PDB entry 9FND | electron microscopy, 4.00 A resolution | chains X and Y

== Chain X ==
Name: Transcriptional regulator-like protein
Organism: Mycolicibacterium smegmatis MC2 155
UniProtKB: I7G3U5 (I7G3U5_MYCS2); residue numbers follow UniProt; this construct covers 2-331
Sequence (333 residues; row label = number of the first residue in the row; numbers below 1 keep their minus sign (Gly-1 is residue -1)):
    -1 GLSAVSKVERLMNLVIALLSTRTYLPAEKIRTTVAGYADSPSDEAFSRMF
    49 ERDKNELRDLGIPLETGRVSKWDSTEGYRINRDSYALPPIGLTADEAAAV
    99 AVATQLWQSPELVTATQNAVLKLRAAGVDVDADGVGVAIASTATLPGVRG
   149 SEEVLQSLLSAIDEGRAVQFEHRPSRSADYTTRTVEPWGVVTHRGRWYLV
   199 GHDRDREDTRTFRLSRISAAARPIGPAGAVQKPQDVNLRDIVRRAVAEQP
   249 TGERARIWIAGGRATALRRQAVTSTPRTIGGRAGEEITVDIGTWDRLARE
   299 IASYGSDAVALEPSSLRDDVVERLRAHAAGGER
Not modelled in the structure: -1 to 1
Differences from the reference sequence: expression tag (-1 to 1)
Reported in the primary citation:
  - mutagenesis - R181A, R181A/R204A/R208A, Y196A, R211A/R214A: abolished binding to ssDNA
  - mutagenesis - Y196A: unchanged binding to RNAP holoenzyme
  - mutagenesis - R181A: decreased binding to RNAP holoenzyme
  - mutagenesis - R181A/R204A/R208A: abolished binding to RNAP-sigmaA

== Chain Y ==
Name: PafC
Organism: Mycolicibacterium smegmatis MC2 155
UniProtKB: A0QZ41 (A0QZ41_MYCS2); residues 1-318 here = UniProt positions 1-318
Sequence (318 residues; numbered 1 to 318; the number before each row is that of its first residue):
     1 MSQVSTRLVRLLNMVPYFQANPKVTRAEAAAALGVTGKQLDADLDQLWMC
    51 GLPGYSPGDLIDFDFVGDTIEVTFSAGVDHPLRLTSTEATGILVALRALV
   101 DVPGMVDPEAARSAIAKIESAVGSQRAVVEGITEDTSAEPGAAATVRTAV
   151 RENRALTLEYYSASRDSLATRTVDPIRVVLVGDNSYLEAWCRSAEAVRLF
   201 RFDRIVDAQLLDDPAAPPPPAVAAGPDTSLFDADPSLPSATLLIGAAAAW
   251 MFDYYPLRDITERPDGSCEATMTYASEDWMARFILGFGAEVQVLAPESLA
   301 TRVRQAAEAALQAYARCV
Not modelled in the structure: 1
Reported in the primary citation:
  - mutagenesis - R201A/R204A: unchanged binding to ssDNA
  - mutagenesis - W250A/Y254A/Y255A: decreased binding to ssDNA

== Chain X / chain Y interface ==
Pairs across the interface (137):
  Lys5(X) - Val4(Y)
  Val6(X) - Val4(Y)  hydrophobic
  Val6(X) - Leu8(Y)
  Glu7(X) - Gln46(Y)  hydrogen bond
  Glu7(X) - Cys50(Y)
  Leu9(X) - Leu8(Y)  hydrophobic
  Met10(X) - Leu8(Y)
  Met10(X) - Leu11(Y)  hydrophobic
  Met10(X) - Leu12(Y)  hydrophobic
  Met10(X) - Leu47(Y)  hydrophobic
  Met10(X) - Cys50(Y)  hydrophobic
  Asn11(X) - Cys50(Y)  hydrogen bond
  Asn11(X) - Gly51(Y)
  Asn11(X) - Tyr55(Y)  hydrogen bond
  Ile14(X) - Gly51(Y)
  Ile14(X) - Leu52(Y)
  Ile14(X) - Val78(Y)  hydrophobic
  Ala15(X) - Pro53(Y)
  Leu17(X) - Gly77(Y)
  Ser18(X) - Leu52(Y)
  Ser18(X) - Ala76(Y)  hydrogen bond (side chain-backbone)
  Thr31(X) - Pro53(Y)
  Ala33(X) - Tyr55(Y)
  Leu55(X) - Leu8(Y)  hydrophobic
  Leu58(X) - Ser5(Y)
  Leu58(X) - Leu8(Y)  hydrophobic
  Leu58(X) - Val9(Y)  hydrophobic
  Gly59(X) - Arg83(Y)
  Ile60(X) - Leu82(Y)  hydrophobic
  Arg80(X) - Gly77(Y)
  Ser82(X) - Arg83(Y)  hydrogen bond (backbone-side chain)
  Tyr83(X) - Leu12(Y)
  Tyr83(X) - His80(Y)
  Tyr83(X) - Pro81(Y)
  Tyr83(X) - Leu82(Y)  hydrophobic
  Tyr83(X) - Arg83(Y)
  Ala84(X) - His80(Y)
  Leu85(X) - Leu82(Y)
  Leu85(X) - Leu84(Y)  hydrophobic
  Pro86(X) - Ala121(Y)
  Ile88(X) - Ala121(Y)  hydrophobic
  Gly89(X) - Lys117(Y)
  Asp93(X) - Ala110(Y)
  Glu94(X) - Ala114(Y)
  Glu94(X) - Lys117(Y)  salt bridge
  Ala97(X) - Val106(Y)  hydrophobic
  Val100(X) - Leu99(Y)  hydrophobic
  Ala101(X) - Ala95(Y)
  Ala101(X) - Leu96(Y)  hydrophobic
  Ala101(X) - Leu99(Y)  hydrophobic
  Leu104(X) - Leu99(Y)  hydrophobic
  Trp105(X) - Gly91(Y)
  Trp105(X) - Val94(Y)  hydrophobic
  Trp105(X) - Ala95(Y)
  Ala113(X) - Glu88(Y)
  Thr114(X) - Ile92(Y)
  Asn116(X) - Glu88(Y)
  Ala117(X) - Glu88(Y)
  Ala117(X) - Ile92(Y)  hydrophobic
  Lys120(X) - Val9(Y)
  Lys120(X) - Asn13(Y)
  Lys120(X) - Leu82(Y)
  Lys120(X) - Arg83(Y)
  Lys120(X) - Glu88(Y)  salt bridge
  Arg122(X) - Ala32(Y)  hydrogen bond (side chain-backbone)
  Ala123(X) - Asn13(Y)
  Ala123(X) - Pro16(Y)
  Ala123(X) - Tyr17(Y)  hydrophobic
  Ala123(X) - Pro81(Y)
  Ala124(X) - Pro81(Y)  hydrophobic
  Val135(X) - Val178(Y)
  Ala136(X) - Val178(Y)
  Ala136(X) - Val179(Y)
  Ile137(X) - Met105(Y)  hydrophobic
  Ile137(X) - Leu180(Y)  hydrophobic
  Ala138(X) - Val179(Y)  hydrophobic
  Ala138(X) - Leu180(Y)
  Ser139(X) - Leu180(Y)  hydrogen bond (backbone-backbone)
  Ser139(X) - Val181(Y)
  Ser139(X) - Gly182(Y)
  Leu143(X) - Gly182(Y)
  Leu157(X) - Thr90(Y)
  Asp161(X) - Ser86(Y)  hydrogen bond
  Val188(X) - Val129(Y)
  Val188(X) - Glu130(Y)
  Val189(X) - Glu130(Y)
  Thr190(X) - Arg97(Y)
  Thr190(X) - Ile132(Y)
  His191(X) - Ile132(Y)
  Arg192(X) - Asp101(Y)
  Arg194(X) - Asp183(Y)  salt bridge
  Trp195(X) - Val94(Y)  hydrophobic
  Trp195(X) - Ala98(Y)  hydrophobic
  Arg211(X) - Asp253(Y)  salt bridge
  Arg211(X) - Tyr254(Y)  hydrogen bond
  Arg214(X) - Asp253(Y)  salt bridge
  Lys230(X) - Ala127(Y)
  Leu236(X) - Glu130(Y)  hydrogen bond (backbone-side chain)
  Arg237(X) - Glu130(Y)  salt bridge
  Arg237(X) - Gly131(Y)
  Arg237(X) - Ile132(Y)
  Arg237(X) - Glu134(Y)  salt bridge
  Arg241(X) - Ile132(Y)
  Arg261(X) - Asp166(Y)
  Ala262(X) - Asp166(Y)  hydrogen bond (backbone-side chain)
  Thr263(X) - Tyr161(Y)
  Thr263(X) - Asp166(Y)
  Thr263(X) - Leu168(Y)
  Ala264(X) - Tyr161(Y)
  Arg267(X) - Asp203(Y)  hydrogen bond (side chain-backbone)
  Ile277(X) - Cys317(Y)  hydrophobic
  Arg297(X) - Gly286(Y)
  Arg297(X) - Phe287(Y)
  Ile299(X) - Tyr314(Y)
  Ala300(X) - Leu285(Y)
  Ser301(X) - Arg282(Y)
  Tyr302(X) - Arg282(Y)
  Gly303(X) - Ala310(Y)
  Ser304(X) - Ala310(Y)
  Ala306(X) - Tyr314(Y)
  Val307(X) - Tyr314(Y)
  Ala308(X) - Tyr314(Y)  hydrogen bond (backbone-side chain)
  Leu309(X) - Val318(Y)
  Arg315(X) - Val318(Y)  hydrogen bond (side chain-backbone)
  Val319(X) - Leu311(Y)
  Arg321(X) - Phe287(Y)  hydrogen bond (side chain-backbone)
  Arg321(X) - Gly288(Y)
  Leu322(X) - Ala307(Y)
  Leu322(X) - Ala310(Y)  hydrophobic
  Leu322(X) - Leu311(Y)  hydrophobic
  Arg323(X) - Leu311(Y)
  Ala324(X) - Ala289(Y)  hydrophobic
  His325(X) - Ile284(Y)  hydrogen bond (side chain-backbone)
  His325(X) - Leu285(Y)
  His325(X) - Gly288(Y)  hydrogen bond (side chain-backbone)
  His325(X) - Val291(Y)
  Arg331(X) - Gln292(Y)  hydrogen bond (backbone-side chain)
Also at the interface, not in a pair above, chain X (101 interface residues in all): Glu54, Thr112, Val118, Leu119, Gly125, Gly134, Pro144, Gly145, Leu153, Ser175, Gly193, Asn235, Arg275, Val318, Ala326, Gly329
Also at the interface, not in a pair above, chain Y (90 interface residues in all): Thr6, Arg7, Arg10, Ala20, Leu33, Thr85, Ser113, Arg177, Ala246, Phe283, Val303, Arg304, Glu308, Ala313

== In short ==
101 residues of chain X and 90 residues of chain Y are in contact; the contacts include 18 hydrogen bonds and
7 salt bridges. Polar contacts include Glu94(X)-Lys117(Y), Lys120(X)-Glu88(Y) and Arg194(X)-Asp183(Y). From
the paper: R181A, R181A/R204A/R208A and Y196A of chain X, among others, abolish binding to ssDNA; R181A of
chain X reduces binding to RNAP holoenzyme; 6 substitutions were tested in all.
Chain X is Transcriptional regulator-like protein and chain Y is PafC, both from Mycolicibacterium smegmatis
MC2 155; the structure, Transcriptional activator PafBC bound to mycobacterial RNA polymerase, was determined
by electron microscopy (same publication as 9FNE).
